PDB entry 7TFI | electron microscopy, 3.41 A resolution | chains E and F of the 10 polymer chains in the assembly

# Chain E
Protein: Replication factor C subunit 5
Source organism: Saccharomyces cerevisiae
UniProtKB: P38251 (RFC5_YEAST); numbering as in UniProt (aligned over 1-354)
Amino-acid sequence (354 residues; row label = number of the first residue in the row):
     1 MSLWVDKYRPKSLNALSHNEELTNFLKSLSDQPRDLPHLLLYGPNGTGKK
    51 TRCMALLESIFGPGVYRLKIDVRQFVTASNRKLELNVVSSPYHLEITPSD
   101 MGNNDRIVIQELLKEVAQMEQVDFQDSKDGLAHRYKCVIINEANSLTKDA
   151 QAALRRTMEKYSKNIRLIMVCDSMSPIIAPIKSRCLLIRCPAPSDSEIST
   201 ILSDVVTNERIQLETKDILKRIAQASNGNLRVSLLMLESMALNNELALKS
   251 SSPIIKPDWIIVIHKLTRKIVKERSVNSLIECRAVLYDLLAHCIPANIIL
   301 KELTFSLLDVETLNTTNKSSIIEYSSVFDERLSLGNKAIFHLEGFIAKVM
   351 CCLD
Not modelled in the structure: 120-132
Ligand contacts:
  - ADP (adenosine-5'-diphosphate): Val5, Asp6, Tyr8, Arg9, Pro10, Ala15, Leu16, Ser17, His18, Pro44, Asn45, Gly46, Thr47, Gly48, Lys49, Lys50, Thr51, Arg52, Ile201, Leu230, Arg231, Leu234
  - ATP-gamma-S (AGS; phosphothiophosphoric acid-adenylate ester): Arg155, Glu159, Pro180, Arg184

# Chain F
Protein: Proliferating cell nuclear antigen
Source organism: Saccharomyces cerevisiae
UniProtKB: P15873 (PCNA_YEAST); numbering as in UniProt (aligned over 1-258)
Amino-acid sequence (260 residues; numbered -1 to 258; the number before each row is that of its first residue; numbers below 1 keep their minus sign (Ala-1 is residue -1)):
    -1 ASMLEAKFEEASLFKRIIDGFKDCVQLVNFQCKEDGIIAQAVDDSRVLLV
    49 SLEIGVEAFQEYRCDHPVTLGMDLTSLSKILRCGNNTDTLTLIADNTPDS
    99 IILLFEDTKKDRIAEYSLKLMDIDADFLKIEELQYDSTLSLPSSEFSKIV
   149 RDLSQLSDSINIMITKETIKFVADGDIGSGSVIIKPFVDMEHPETSIKLE
   199 MDQPVDLTFGAKYLLDIIKGSSLSDRVGIRLSSEAPALFQFDLKSGFLQF
   249 FLAPKFNDEE
Not modelled in the structure: -1 to 0, 257-258
Sequence notes: expression tag (-1 to 0)
Modified / non-standard residues: Mse1, Mse70, Mse119, Mse161, Mse188, Mse199 (selenomethionine; parent Met)

# How chain E and chain F interact
Pairs across the interface - 15 pairs, chain E then chain F:
  Asp71(E) with Asp42(F); Arg44(F)
  Arg73(E) with Asp42(F), salt bridge; Ser43(F)
  Ser89(E) with Arg44(F)
  Glu115(E) with Ser43(F)
  Ala117(E) with Asn255(F)
  Gln118(E) with Lys253(F); Phe254(F); Asn255(F)
  Met119(E) with Pro252(F); Lys253(F); Phe254(F)
  Lys136(E) with Arg44(F)
  Asn164(E) with Asn255(F), hydrogen bond
Interface residues without a listed pair, chain E (11 interface residues in all): Val72, Tyr161
Interface residues without a listed pair, chain F (9 interface residues in all): Asp41, Ala251

# Summary
11 residues of chain E face 9 of chain F across their interface; the contacts include 1 hydrogen bond and 1
salt bridge. Polar pairs include Arg73(E)-Asp42(F) and Asn164(E)-Asn255(F). Ligands of chain E: ATP-gamma-S
and ADP.
Chain E is Replication factor C subunit 5 and chain F is Proliferating cell nuclear antigen, both from
Saccharomyces cerevisiae; the structure, Atomic model of the S. cerevisiae clamp-clamp loader complex PCNA-RFC
bound to DNA with an open ..., was determined by electron microscopy together with 7TFH, 7TFJ, 7TFK and 7TFL
from the same study.
